Entry 6F3Q (X-ray diffraction, 1.45 A resolution); this record covers chains A and B of the 4 polymer chains in the assembly.

[Chain A (and B)]
Name: Adenosylhomocysteinase
From: Pseudomonas aeruginosa (strain ATCC 15692 / DSM 22644 / CIP 104116 / JCM 14847 / LMG 12228 / 1C / PRS 101 / PAO1)
Notes: EC 3.3.1.1; chain B of this document is another copy of the same molecule, construct and numbering; everything in this record applies to it too
UniProtKB: Q9I685 (SAHH_PSEAE); numbering as in UniProt (aligned over 1-469)
Chain sequence (472 residues; each row starts with the number of its first residue; numbers below 1 keep their minus sign (Ser-2 is residue -2)):
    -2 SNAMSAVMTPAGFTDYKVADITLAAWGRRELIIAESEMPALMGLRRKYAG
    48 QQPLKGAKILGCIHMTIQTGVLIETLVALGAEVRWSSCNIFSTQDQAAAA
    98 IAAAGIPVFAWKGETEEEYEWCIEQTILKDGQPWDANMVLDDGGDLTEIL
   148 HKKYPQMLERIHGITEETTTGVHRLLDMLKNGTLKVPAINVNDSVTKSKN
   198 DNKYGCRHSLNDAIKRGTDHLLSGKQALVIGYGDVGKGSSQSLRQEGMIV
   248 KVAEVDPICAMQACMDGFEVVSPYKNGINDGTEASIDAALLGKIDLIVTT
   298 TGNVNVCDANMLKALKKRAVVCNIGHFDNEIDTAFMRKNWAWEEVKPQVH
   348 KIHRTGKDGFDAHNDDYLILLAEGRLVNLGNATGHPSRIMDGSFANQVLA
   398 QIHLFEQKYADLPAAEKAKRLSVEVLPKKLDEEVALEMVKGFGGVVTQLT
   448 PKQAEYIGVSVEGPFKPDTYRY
Unresolved in the structure: -2 to 9
Sequence notes: expression tag (-2 to 0)
Ion coordination: rubidium ion: Thr380, His382
Ligand contacts:
  - adenine (ADE): Ile60, His61, Thr63, Gln65, Thr66, Asn375, Leu376, Thr380, Gly381, His382, Met387, Phe391
  - NAD (nicotinamide-adenine-dinucleotide), molecule 1: Thr165, Thr166, Thr167, Lys194, Asp198, Asn199, Cys203, Ile227, Gly228, Tyr229, Gly230, Asp231, Val232, Gly233, Ala250, Glu251, Val252, Asp253, Cys256, Thr297, Thr298, Gly299, Asn300, Val303, Ile321, Gly322, His323, Glu327, Leu373, Asn375, Leu376, His382
  - NAD, molecule 2: Leu446, Gln450, Ile454, Lys463, Tyr467
Swiss-Prot annotation at these positions:
  - binding site (substrate): Thr63, Asp139, Glu164, Lys194, Asp198
  - binding site (NAD(+)): Thr165 to Thr167, Asn199, Gly228 to Gly233, Glu251, Asn300, Ile321 to His323, Asn375
What the authors report for this chain:
  - rubidium ion coordination: Gln65, Thr380 to Ser384
  - binding site for adenine: Gln65
  - mutagenesis - Q65A: decreased catalytic activity on K+ ions
  - mutagenesis - Q65A: decreased binding to adenosine

[How chain A and chain B interact]
Contacting residue pairs (141; chain A residue first):
  His170(A) with Tyr453(B), hydrogen bond (side chain-backbone); Ile454(B); Gly455(B)
  Asp190(A) with Arg468(B), hydrogen bond (backbone-side chain)
  Val192(A) with Ile255(B), hydrophobic; Arg468(B)
  Thr193(A) with Met258(B)
  Lys196(A) with Arg468(B); Tyr469(B), hydrogen bond (side chain-backbone)
  Asn197(A) with Met262(B)
  Tyr201(A) with Gln259(B); Met262(B), hydrophobic; Asp263(B), hydrogen bond
  Arg204(A) with Met262(B), hydrogen bond (side chain-backbone)
  Gly230(A) with Tyr467(B)
  Asp231(A) with Tyr467(B); Tyr469(B)
  Lys234(A) with Tyr469(B)
  Glu251(A) with Val443(B); Thr444(B), hydrogen bond (backbone-backbone)
  Val252(A) with Val443(B); Thr444(B); Leu446(B), hydrophobic; Phe462(B)
  Asp253(A) with Phe462(B); Lys463(B), salt bridge; Tyr469(B)
  Pro254(A) with Glu429(B); Ala432(B); Leu433(B); Val436(B); Phe462(B)
  Ile255(A) with Val192(B), hydrophobic; Asp428(B); Glu429(B); Ala432(B); Tyr469(B), hydrophobic
  Cys256(A) with Lys463(B); Tyr469(B), hydrophobic
  Ala257(A) with Val436(B)
  Met258(A) with Thr193(B); Met435(B), hydrophobic; Val436(B)
  Gln259(A) with Tyr201(B); Tyr469(B), hydrogen bond (side chain-backbone)
  Cys261(A) with Phe439(B), hydrophobic
  Met262(A) with Asn197(B); Tyr201(B), hydrophobic; Arg204(B), hydrogen bond (backbone-side chain); Ile386(B), hydrophobic; Met435(B), hydrophobic; Phe439(B), hydrophobic
  Asp263(A) with Tyr201(B), hydrogen bond
  Val267(A) with Gly441(B); Val442(B), hydrogen bond (backbone-backbone)
  Val268(A) with Val442(B)
  Ser269(A) with Val442(B); Thr444(B), hydrogen bond
  Pro270(A) with Thr444(B)
  Asn273(A) with Val442(B)
  Gly274(A) with Val442(B); Val443(B); Thr444(B); Gln445(B), hydrogen bond (backbone-backbone)
  Ile275(A) with Gln445(B)
  Asn276(A) with Thr447(B)
  Gly299(A) with Tyr453(B); Ile454(B)
  Asn300(A) with Leu446(B); Gln450(B); Tyr453(B); Ile454(B)
  Val301(A) with Gln450(B), hydrogen bond (backbone-side chain); Tyr453(B), hydrophobic
  Asn302(A) with Gln450(B), hydrogen bond (backbone-side chain)
  Val303(A) with Gln450(B)
  Asn326(A) with Tyr453(B), hydrogen bond
  Ile386(A) with Met262(B), hydrophobic
  Asp428(A) with Ile255(B)
  Glu429(A) with Pro254(B); Ile255(B)
  Ala432(A) with Pro254(B); Ile255(B)
  Leu433(A) with Pro254(B)
  Met435(A) with Met258(B), hydrophobic; Met262(B), hydrophobic
  Val436(A) with Pro254(B); Ala257(B); Met258(B)
  Phe439(A) with Cys261(B), hydrophobic; Met262(B), hydrophobic
  Gly441(A) with Val267(B)
  Val442(A) with Val267(B), hydrogen bond (backbone-backbone); Val268(B); Ser269(B); Asn273(B); Gly274(B)
  Val443(A) with Glu251(B); Val252(B); Gly274(B)
  Thr444(A) with Glu251(B), hydrogen bond (backbone-backbone); Val252(B); Ser269(B), hydrogen bond; Pro270(B); Gly274(B)
  Gln445(A) with Gly274(B), hydrogen bond (backbone-backbone); Ile275(B)
  Leu446(A) with Val252(B), hydrophobic; Asn300(B)
  Thr447(A) with Asn276(B)
  Gln450(A) with Asn300(B); Val301(B), hydrogen bond (side chain-backbone); Asn302(B), hydrogen bond (side chain-backbone); Val303(B)
  Tyr453(A) with His170(B), hydrogen bond (backbone-side chain); Gly299(B); Asn300(B); Val301(B), hydrophobic; Asn326(B), hydrogen bond
  Ile454(A) with His170(B); Asn300(B)
  Phe462(A) with Val252(B); Asp253(B); Pro254(B)
  Lys463(A) with Asp253(B), salt bridge; Cys256(B)
  Tyr467(A) with Gly230(B); Asp231(B); Arg468(B), hydrogen bond (backbone-side chain)
  Arg468(A) with Asp190(B), hydrogen bond (side chain-backbone); Val192(B); Lys196(B); Tyr467(B), hydrogen bond (side chain-backbone); Arg468(B)
  Tyr469(A) with Lys196(B), hydrogen bond (backbone-side chain); Asp231(B); Lys234(B); Asp253(B); Ile255(B), hydrophobic; Cys256(B), hydrophobic; Gln259(B), hydrogen bond (backbone-side chain)
Also at the interface, not in a pair above, chain A (67 interface residues in all): Ser191, Ala250, Tyr271, Phe324, Lys425, Gly440, Gly455
Also at the interface, not in a pair above, chain B (66 interface residues in all): Ala250, Tyr271, Lys425, Gly440, Thr466

[Overview]
The interface between chain A and chain B involves 67 residues on one side and 66 on the other, with 28
hydrogen bonds and 2 salt bridges. Polar pairs include Asp253(A)-Lys463(B), His170(A)-Tyr453(B) and
Asp190(A)-Arg468(B). The paper reports a binding site for adenine at Gln65(A); Q65A of chain A reduces
catalytic activity on K+ ions.
Both chains are Adenosylhomocysteinase (Pseudomonas aeruginosa (strain ATCC 15692 / DSM 22644 / CIP 104116 /
JCM 14847 / LMG 12228 / 1C / PRS 101 / PAO1)). Entry 6F3Q (Crystal structure of S-adenosyl-L-homocysteine
hydrolase from Pseudomonas aeruginosa in complex with adenine and Rb+ cation) was determined by X-ray
diffraction together with 6F3M, 6F3N, 6F3O and 6F3P from the same study.
